8TU1 - chains A and F of the 60 polymer chains in the assembly; structure by electron microscopy, 2.31 A resolution.

== Chain A (and F) ==
Molecule: VP2
Organism: Porcine bocavirus 1 pig/ZJD/China/2006
Notes: chain F of this document is another copy of the same molecule, construct and numbering; everything in this record applies to it too
UniProt: D7RF54 (D7RF54_9VIRU); residues 1-567 here = UniProt positions 1-567
Amino-acid sequence (567 residues; numbered 1 to 567; the number before each row is that of its first residue):
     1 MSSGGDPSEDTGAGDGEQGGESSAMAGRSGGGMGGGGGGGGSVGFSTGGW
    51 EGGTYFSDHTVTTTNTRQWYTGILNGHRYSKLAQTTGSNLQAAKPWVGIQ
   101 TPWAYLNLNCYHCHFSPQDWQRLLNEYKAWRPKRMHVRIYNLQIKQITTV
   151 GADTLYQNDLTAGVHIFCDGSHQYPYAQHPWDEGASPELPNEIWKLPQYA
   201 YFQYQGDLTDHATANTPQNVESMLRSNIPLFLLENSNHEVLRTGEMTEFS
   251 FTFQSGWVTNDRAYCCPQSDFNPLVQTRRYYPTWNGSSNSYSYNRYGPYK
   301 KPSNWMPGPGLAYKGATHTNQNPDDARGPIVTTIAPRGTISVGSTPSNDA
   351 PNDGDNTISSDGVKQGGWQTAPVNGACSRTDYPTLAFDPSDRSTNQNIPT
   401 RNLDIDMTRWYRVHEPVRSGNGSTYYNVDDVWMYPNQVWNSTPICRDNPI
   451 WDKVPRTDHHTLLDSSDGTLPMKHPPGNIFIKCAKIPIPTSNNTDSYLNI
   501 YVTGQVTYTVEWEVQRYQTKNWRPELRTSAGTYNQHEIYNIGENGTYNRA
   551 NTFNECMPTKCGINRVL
Not modelled in the structure: 1-40

== Interface between chain A and chain F ==
Residue-residue contacts (79; chain A residue first):
  G53(A) - K520(F)
  D58(A) - D58(F)
  S116(A) - W522(F)
  P117(A) - W522(F)
  P117(A) - P524(F)
  Q118(A) - Y517(F)
  Q118(A) - T519(F)
  Q118(A) - N521(F)
  Q118(A) - W522(F)  hydrogen bond (backbone-backbone)
  Q118(A) - R523(F)
  Q118(A) - P524(F)
  Q118(A) - E525(F)
  Q118(A) - R527(F)
  Q121(A) - P524(F)
  Q121(A) - E525(F)  hydrogen bond (side chain-backbone)
  Q121(A) - R527(F)
  R122(A) - R516(F)
  R122(A) - Y517(F)  hydrogen bond (side chain-backbone)
  R122(A) - Q518(F)
  N125(A) - R527(F)
  E126(A) - E126(F)
  E188(A) - W522(F)
  L189(A) - W522(F)  hydrophobic
  P190(A) - W522(F)
  R516(A) - R122(F)
  R516(A) - R516(F)
  Y517(A) - Q118(F)
  Y517(A) - R122(F)  hydrogen bond (backbone-side chain)
  Q518(A) - R122(F)
  T519(A) - Q118(F)
  K520(A) - G53(F)
  N521(A) - Q118(F)
  W522(A) - S116(F)
  W522(A) - P117(F)
  W522(A) - Q118(F)  hydrogen bond (backbone-backbone)
  W522(A) - E188(F)
  W522(A) - L189(F)  hydrophobic
  W522(A) - P190(F)
  W522(A) - Y539(F)
  W522(A) - Y547(F)  hydrogen bond
  R523(A) - Q118(F)
  R523(A) - H536(F)  hydrogen bond (side chain-backbone)
  R523(A) - E537(F)
  R523(A) - I538(F)  hydrogen bond (side chain-backbone)
  R523(A) - Y539(F)
  R523(A) - N540(F)
  P524(A) - P117(F)
  P524(A) - Q118(F)
  P524(A) - Q121(F)
  P524(A) - A530(F)
  P524(A) - Y539(F)
  E525(A) - Q118(F)
  E525(A) - Q121(F)  hydrogen bond (backbone-side chain)
  E525(A) - S529(F)
  E525(A) - A530(F)  hydrogen bond (backbone-backbone)
  L526(A) - S529(F)
  L526(A) - A530(F)
  L526(A) - G531(F)
  R527(A) - Q118(F)
  R527(A) - Q121(F)
  R527(A) - N125(F)
  R527(A) - T528(F)
  R527(A) - S529(F)  hydrogen bond (backbone-side chain)
  T528(A) - R527(F)
  S529(A) - E525(F)
  S529(A) - L526(F)
  S529(A) - R527(F)  hydrogen bond (side chain-backbone)
  A530(A) - P524(F)
  A530(A) - E525(F)  hydrogen bond (backbone-backbone)
  A530(A) - L526(F)
  G531(A) - L526(F)
  H536(A) - R523(F)  hydrogen bond (backbone-side chain)
  E537(A) - R523(F)
  I538(A) - R523(F)  hydrogen bond (backbone-side chain)
  Y539(A) - W522(F)
  Y539(A) - R523(F)
  Y539(A) - P524(F)
  N540(A) - R523(F)
  Y547(A) - W522(F)  hydrogen bond
Also at the interface, not in a pair above, chain A (36 interface residues in all): R446, M557
Also at the interface, not in a pair above, chain F (36 interface residues in all): R446, M557

== In short ==
Chain A and chain F each contribute 36 residues to their interface; the contacts include 16 hydrogen bonds.
Polar pairs include Q121(A)-E525(F), R122(A)-Y517(F) and W522(A)-Y547(F).
Chain A and chain F are both VP2 (Porcine bocavirus 1 pig/ZJD/China/2006); the structure, The Capsid of
Porcine Bocavirus 1, was determined by electron microscopy (same publication as 8TU0 and 8TU2).
